PDB entry 8WMO | X-ray diffraction, 2.89 A resolution | chains C and E of the 6 polymer chains in the assembly

Chain C:
Molecule: Detyrosinated tubulin alpha-1B chain
Organism: Sus scrofa
UniProt: Q2XVP4 (TBA1B_PIG); residue numbers follow UniProt; this construct covers 1-440
Amino-acid sequence (440 residues; row label = number of the first residue in the row):
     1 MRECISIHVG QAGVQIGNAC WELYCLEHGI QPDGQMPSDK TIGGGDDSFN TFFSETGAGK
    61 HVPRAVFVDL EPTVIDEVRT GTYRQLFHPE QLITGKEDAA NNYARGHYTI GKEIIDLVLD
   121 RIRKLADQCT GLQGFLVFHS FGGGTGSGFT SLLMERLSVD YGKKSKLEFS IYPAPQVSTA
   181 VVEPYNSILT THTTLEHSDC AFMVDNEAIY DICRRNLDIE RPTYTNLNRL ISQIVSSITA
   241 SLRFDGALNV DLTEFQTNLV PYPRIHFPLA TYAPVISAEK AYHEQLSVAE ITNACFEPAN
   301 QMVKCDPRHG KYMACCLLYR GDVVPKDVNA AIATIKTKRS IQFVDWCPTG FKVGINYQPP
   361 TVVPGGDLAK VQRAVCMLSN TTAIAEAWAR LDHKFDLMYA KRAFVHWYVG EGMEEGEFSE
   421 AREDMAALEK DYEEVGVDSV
Metal / ion sites: Ca2+: Asp-39, Thr-41, Gly-44, Glu-55
Ligand contacts: GTP (guanosine-5'-triphosphate): Gly-10, Gln-11, Ala-12, Gln-15, Ile-16, Asp-69, Asp-98, Ala-99, Ala-100, Asn-101, Ser-140, Gly-142, Gly-143, Gly-144, Thr-145, Gly-146, Ile-171, Pro-173, Val-177, Ser-178, Thr-179, Glu-183, Asn-206, Tyr-224, Leu-227, Asn-228, Ile-231
Curated features (UniProtKB/Swiss-Prot):
  - motif: Met-1 to Cys-4 (MREC motif)
  - active site: Glu-254
  - binding site (GTP): Gly-10, Gln-11, Ala-12, Gln-15, Glu-71, Ala-99, Ser-140, Gly-143, Gly-144, Thr-145, Gly-146, Thr-179, Glu-183, Asn-206, Tyr-224, Asn-228, Leu-252
  - binding site (Mg(2+)): Glu-71
  - modified residue: Lys-40 (N6,N6,N6-trimethyllysine), Ser-48 (Phosphoserine), Ser-232 (Phosphoserine), Tyr-282 (3'-nitrotyrosine), Arg-339 (Omega-N-methylarginine), Ser-439 (Phosphoserine)
  - cross-link (Glycyl lysine isopeptide (Lys-Gly)): Lys-326 (interchain with G-Cter in ubiquitin), Lys-370 (interchain with G-Cter in ubiquitin)

Chain E:
Molecule: Stathmin-4
Organism: Rattus norvegicus
UniProt: P63043 (STMN4_RAT); residues 6-143 here correspond to UniProt positions 50-187 (UniProt number = residue number + 44)
Amino-acid sequence (138 residues; each row starts with the number of its first residue):
     6 MEVIELNKCT SGQSFEVILK PPSFDGVPEF NASLPRRRDP SLEEIQKKLE AAEERRKYQE
    66 AELLKHLAEK REHEREVIQK AIEENNNFIK MAKEKLAQKM ESNKENREAH LAAMLERLQE
   126 KDKHAEEVRK NKELKEEA
Disordered / not traced: 29-43, 141-143
Curated features (UniProtKB/Swiss-Prot):
  - modified residue: Ser-46 (Phosphoserine)

Interface between chain C and chain E:
Contacting residue pairs - 26 pairs, chain C then chain E:
  His-107(C) / Met-105(E)
  Tyr-108(C) / Lys-104(E)
  Tyr-108(C) / Met-105(E)  hydrophobic
  Tyr-108(C) / Asn-108(E)
  Thr-109(C) / Arg-112(E)
  Lys-112(C) / Met-105(E)
  Leu-152(C) / Leu-101(E)  hydrophobic
  Glu-155(C) / Leu-101(E)
  Arg-156(C) / Leu-101(E)
  Ser-158(C) / Phe-93(E)
  Ser-158(C) / Ile-94(E)
  Val-159(C) / Ile-94(E)
  Val-159(C) / Ala-97(E)  hydrophobic
  Val-159(C) / Lys-98(E)
  Gly-162(C) / Ile-94(E)
  Lys-163(C) / Asn-90(E)  hydrogen bond (backbone-side chain)
  Val-409(C) / His-115(E)
  Gly-410(C) / Arg-112(E)
  Glu-411(C) / Asn-108(E)  hydrogen bond (backbone-side chain)
  Glu-411(C) / Arg-112(E)  salt bridge
  Gly-412(C) / Asn-108(E)
  Gly-412(C) / Asn-111(E)  hydrogen bond (backbone-side chain)
  Gly-412(C) / Arg-112(E)
  Met-413(C) / Asn-108(E)  hydrogen bond (backbone-side chain)
  Glu-414(C) / Ser-107(E)  hydrogen bond
  Glu-414(C) / Asn-111(E)  hydrogen bond
Also at the interface, not in a pair above, chain C (19 interface residues in all): Glu-196, His-197

Overview:
19 residues of chain C and 13 residues of chain E are in contact; the contacts include 6 hydrogen bonds and 1
salt bridge. Polar pairs include Glu-411(C)/Arg-112(E), Lys-163(C)/Asn-90(E) and Glu-411(C)/Asn-108(E).
Ligands of chain C: GTP.
Chain C is Detyrosinated tubulin alpha-1B chain (Sus scrofa) and chain E is Stathmin-4 (Rattus norvegicus);
the structure, Crystal structure analysis of tubulin and heterocyclic podophyllotoxins complex for anticancer
agents, was determined by X-ray diffraction.
